1TT6 - chains A and B; structure by X-ray diffraction, 1.80 A resolution.

[Chain A (and B)]
Protein: Transthyretin
From: Homo sapiens
Notes: chain B of this document is another copy of the same molecule, construct and numbering; everything in this record applies to it too
UniProt: P02766 (TTHY_HUMAN); residues 1-127 here correspond to UniProt positions 21-147 (UniProt number = residue number + 20)
Sequence (127 residues; numbered 1 to 127; the number before each row is that of its first residue):
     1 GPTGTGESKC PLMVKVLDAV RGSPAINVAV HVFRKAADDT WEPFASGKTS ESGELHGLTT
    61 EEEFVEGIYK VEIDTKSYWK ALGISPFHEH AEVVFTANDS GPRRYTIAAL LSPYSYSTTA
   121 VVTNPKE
Disordered / not traced: 1-9, 125-127
Curated features (UniProtKB/Swiss-Prot):
  - binding site (L-thyroxine): K15, E54, S117
  - modified residue: C10 (Sulfocysteine), E42 (4-carboxyglutamate), S52 (Phosphoserine)
  - glycosylation: N98 (N-linked (GlcNAc...) asparagine)
Ligand contacts: diethylstilbestrol (DES): K15, L17, A108, A109, L110, S117, T118, T119
Reported in the primary citation:
  - binding site for glycerol: L110, S112, S115, S117
  - binding site for diethylstilbestrol: K15, L17, A108, L110, S117, T119
  - conformationally variable residues (side-chain flip): S117, T119
  - self-association interface (contacts with another copy of this molecule); pairs are residue here / residue on that copy: S117-S117 (hydrogen bond)

[How chain A and chain B interact]
Contacting residue pairs - 42 pairs, chain A then chain B:
  I68(A) - E89(B)
  F87(A) - F95(B)  hydrophobic
  F87(A) - Y105(B)  hydrophobic
  F87(A) - I107(B)  hydrophobic
  F87(A) - A120(B)  hydrophobic
  F87(A) - V122(B)  hydrophobic
  H88(A) - V93(B)
  H88(A) - V94(B)
  E89(A) - I68(B)
  E89(A) - V94(B)  hydrogen bond (backbone-backbone)
  E89(A) - T96(B)  hydrogen bond
  H90(A) - V94(B)
  E92(A) - E92(B)
  E92(A) - V94(B)
  E92(A) - Y116(B)  hydrogen bond (backbone-side chain)
  V93(A) - H88(B)
  V94(A) - H88(B)
  V94(A) - E89(B)  hydrogen bond (backbone-backbone)
  V94(A) - E92(B)
  F95(A) - F87(B)
  T96(A) - F87(B)
  T96(A) - E89(B)  hydrogen bond
  Y105(A) - F87(B)  hydrophobic
  I107(A) - F87(B)  hydrophobic
  Y114(A) - T119(B)  hydrogen bond (backbone-side chain)
  Y114(A) - A120(B)  hydrogen bond (backbone-backbone)
  Y114(A) - V122(B)  hydrophobic
  S115(A) - T118(B)  hydrogen bond (side chain-backbone)
  S115(A) - T119(B)
  Y116(A) - E92(B)  hydrogen bond (side chain-backbone)
  Y116(A) - Y116(B)  hydrogen bond
  Y116(A) - S117(B)
  Y116(A) - T118(B)  hydrogen bond (backbone-backbone)
  S117(A) - Y116(B)
  S117(A) - S117(B)  hydrogen bond
  T118(A) - S115(B)  hydrogen bond (backbone-side chain)
  T118(A) - Y116(B)  hydrogen bond (backbone-backbone)
  T119(A) - Y114(B)  hydrogen bond (side chain-backbone)
  T119(A) - S115(B)
  A120(A) - F87(B)  hydrophobic
  A120(A) - Y114(B)  hydrogen bond (backbone-backbone)
  V122(A) - F87(B)  hydrophobic
Other interface residues (no listed pair), chain A (22 interface residues in all): K70, K76
Other interface residues (no listed pair), chain B (22 interface residues in all): K70, K76, H90
The authors on this interface:
  - pairs named by the authors: S117(A)-S117(B) (hydrogen bond)

[In short]
The chain A/chain B interface involves 22 residues from each chain, with 16 hydrogen bonds. Among the polar
pairs are E89(A)-T96(B), E92(A)-Y116(B) and Y114(A)-T119(B). The authors report a hydrogen bond between
S117(A) and S117(B). From the paper: a binding site for diethylstilbestrol at K15(A), L17(A) and A108(A) among
others; a binding site for glycerol at L110(A), S112(A) and S115(A) among others.
Chain A and chain B are both Transthyretin (Homo sapiens); the structure, The orthorhombic crystal structure
of transthyretin in complex with diethylstilbestrol, was determined by X-ray diffraction together with 1TZ8
from the same study.
